PDB entry 6VMB | electron microscopy, 5.23 A resolution (low resolution: residue-level contacts below are approximate; hydrogen-bond / salt-bridge calls are withheld) | chains B and d of the 26 polymer chains in the assembly

[Chain B]
Protein: ATP synthase subunit alpha, chloroplastic
Source organism: Spinacia oleracea
Notes: EC 7.1.2.2
Reference sequence: P06450 (ATPA_SPIOL); numbering as in UniProt (aligned over 1-507)
Amino-acid sequence (507 residues; each row starts with the number of its first residue):
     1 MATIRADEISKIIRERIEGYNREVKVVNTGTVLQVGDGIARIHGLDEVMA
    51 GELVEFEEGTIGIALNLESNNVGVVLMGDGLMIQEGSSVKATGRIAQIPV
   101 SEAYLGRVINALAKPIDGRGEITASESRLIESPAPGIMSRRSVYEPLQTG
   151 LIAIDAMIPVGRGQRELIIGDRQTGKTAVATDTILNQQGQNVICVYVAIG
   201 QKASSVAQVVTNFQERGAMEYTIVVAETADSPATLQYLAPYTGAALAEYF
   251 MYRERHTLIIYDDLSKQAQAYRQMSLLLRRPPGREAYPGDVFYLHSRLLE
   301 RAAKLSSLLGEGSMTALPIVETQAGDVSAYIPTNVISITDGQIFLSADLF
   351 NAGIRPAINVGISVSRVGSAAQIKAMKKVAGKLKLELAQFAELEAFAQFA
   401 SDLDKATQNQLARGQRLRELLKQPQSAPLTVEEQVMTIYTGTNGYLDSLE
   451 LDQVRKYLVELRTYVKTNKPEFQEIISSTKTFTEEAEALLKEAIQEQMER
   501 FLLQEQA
Unresolved in the structure: 504-507
Ligand contacts:
  - ADP (adenosine-5'-diphosphate): I336, S337, V364, S365, R366
  - ATP (adenosine-5'-triphosphate): D171, R172, Q173, T174, G175, K176, T177, A178, Q201, F350, R355, P356, Q423, Q425
UniProt features mapped onto this chain:
  - binding site (ATP): G170 to T177
  - site: S363 (Required for activity)

[Chain d]
Protein: ATP synthase delta chain, chloroplastic
Source organism: Spinacia oleracea
Reference sequence: P11402 (ATPD_SPIOL); numbering as in UniProt (aligned over 1-257)
Amino-acid sequence (257 residues; row label = number of the first residue in the row):
     1 MAALQNPVALQSRTTTAVAALSTSSTTSTPKPFSLSFSSSTATFNPLRLK
    51 ILTASKLTAKPRGGALGTRMVDSTASRYASALADVADVTGTLEATNSDVE
   101 KLIRIFSEEPVYYFFANPVISIDNKRSVLDEIITTSGLQPHTANFINILI
   151 DSERINLVKEILNEFEDVFNKITGTEVAVVTSVVKLENDHLAQIAKGVQK
   201 ITGAKNVRIKTVIDPSLVAGFTIRYGNEGSKLVDMSVKKQLEEIAAQLEM
   251 DDVTLAV
Unresolved in the structure: 1-71, 251-257

[Chain B / chain d interface]
Contacting residue pairs (14):
  A2(B) - R154(d)
  T3(B) - R154(d)
  I4(B) - T74(d)
  I4(B) - R77(d)
  R5(B) - R154(d)
  E8(B) - R154(d)
  R14(B) - D84(d)
  I17(B) - A81(d)
  I17(B) - V85(d)
  I17(B) - I148(d)
  Y20(B) - R126(d)
  Y20(B) - N144(d)
  Y20(B) - D151(d)
  R22(B) - N144(d)
Other interface residues (no listed pair), chain B (14 interface residues in all): I9, S10, I13, R16, G19
Other interface residues (no listed pair), chain d (13 interface residues in all): Y78, V88, N147

[Summary]
14 residues of chain B face 13 of chain d across their interface. Ligands of chain B: ATP and ADP. UniProt
lists 8 ATP-binding residues on chain B.
Chain B is ATP synthase subunit alpha, chloroplastic and chain d is ATP synthase delta chain, chloroplastic,
both from Spinacia oleracea; the structure, Chloroplast ATP synthase (C1, CF1FO), was determined by electron
microscopy together with 6VM1, 6VM4, 6VMD, 6VMG, 6VOF, 6VOG and 8 further entries from the same study.
